Entry 7TTI (electron microscopy, 3.50 A resolution); this record covers chains A and B.

Chain A (and B):
Molecule: Solute carrier family 12 member 4
Organism: Homo sapiens
Notes: chain B of this document is another copy of the same molecule, construct and numbering; everything in this record applies to it too
Reference sequence: Q9UP95 (S12A4_HUMAN); residues 1-1085 here = UniProt positions 1-1085
Sequence (1085 residues; each row starts with the number of its first residue):
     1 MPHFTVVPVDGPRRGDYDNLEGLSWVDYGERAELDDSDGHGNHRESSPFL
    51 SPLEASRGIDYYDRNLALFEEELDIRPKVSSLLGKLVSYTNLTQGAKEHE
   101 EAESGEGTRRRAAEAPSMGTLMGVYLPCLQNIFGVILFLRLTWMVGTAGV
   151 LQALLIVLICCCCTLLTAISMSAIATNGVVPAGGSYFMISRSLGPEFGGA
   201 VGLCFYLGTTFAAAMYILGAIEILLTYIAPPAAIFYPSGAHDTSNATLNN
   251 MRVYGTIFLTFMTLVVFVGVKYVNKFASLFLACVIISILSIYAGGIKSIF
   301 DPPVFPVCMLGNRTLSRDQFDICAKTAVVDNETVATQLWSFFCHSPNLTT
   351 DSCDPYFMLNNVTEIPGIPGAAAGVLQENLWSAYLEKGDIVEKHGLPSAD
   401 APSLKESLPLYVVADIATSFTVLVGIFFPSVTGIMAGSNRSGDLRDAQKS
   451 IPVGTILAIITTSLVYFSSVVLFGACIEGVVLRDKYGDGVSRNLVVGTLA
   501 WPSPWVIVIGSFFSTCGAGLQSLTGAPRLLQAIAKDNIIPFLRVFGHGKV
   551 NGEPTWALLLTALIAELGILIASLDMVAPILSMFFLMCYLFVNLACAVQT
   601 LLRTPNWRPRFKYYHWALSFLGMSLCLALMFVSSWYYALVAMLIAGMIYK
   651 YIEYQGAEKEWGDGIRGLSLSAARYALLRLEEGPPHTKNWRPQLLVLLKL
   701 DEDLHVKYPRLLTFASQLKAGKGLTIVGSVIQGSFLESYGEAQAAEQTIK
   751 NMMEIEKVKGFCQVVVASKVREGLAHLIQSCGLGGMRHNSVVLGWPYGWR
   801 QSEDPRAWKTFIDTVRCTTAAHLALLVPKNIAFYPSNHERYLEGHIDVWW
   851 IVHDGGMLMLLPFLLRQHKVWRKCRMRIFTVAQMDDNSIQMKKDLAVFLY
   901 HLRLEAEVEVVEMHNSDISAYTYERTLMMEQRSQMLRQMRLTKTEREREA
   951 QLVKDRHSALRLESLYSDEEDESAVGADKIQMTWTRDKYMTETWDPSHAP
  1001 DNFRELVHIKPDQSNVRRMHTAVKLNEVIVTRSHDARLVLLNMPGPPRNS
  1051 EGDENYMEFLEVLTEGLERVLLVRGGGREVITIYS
Disordered / not traced: 1-114, 657-1085
Cystine bridges: Cys163-Cys626, Cys308-Cys323, Cys343-Cys353
Covalent attachments: N-acetylglucosamine (NAG) linked to Asn312, Asn361
Residues lining bound ligands: JUX (N-cyclopropyl-N-(4-methyl-1,3-thiazol-2-yl)-2-[(6-phenylpyridazin-3-yl)sulfanyl]acetamide): Val135, Leu139, Arg140, Ala212, Met215, Tyr216, Gly219, Glu222, Ile223, Tyr227, Pro429, Thr432, Ala578, Leu581, Ser582, Phe585

How chain A and chain B interact:
Pairs across the interface (6):
  His344(A) - His344(B)  hydrogen bond
  His344(A) - Ser352(B)  hydrogen bond (side chain-backbone)
  Ser352(A) - His344(B)  hydrogen bond (backbone-side chain)
  Glu406(A) - Glu406(B)
  Leu570(A) - Tyr636(B)
  Tyr636(A) - Leu570(B)
Interface residues without a listed pair, chain A (6 interface residues in all): Cys353
Interface residues without a listed pair, chain B (6 interface residues in all): Cys353

In short:
Chain A and chain B each contribute 6 residues to their interface; the contacts include 3 hydrogen bonds.
Polar pairs include His344(A)-His344(B) and His344(A)-Ser352(B). Ligands of chain A: compound JUX. Covalently
linked N-acetylglucosamine: at Asn312(A) and Asn361(A).
Chain A and chain B are both Solute carrier family 12 member 4 (Homo sapiens); the structure, Human KCC1 bound
with VU0463271 In an outward-open state, was determined by electron microscopy together with 7TTH from the
same study.
